PDB entry 8JE2 | electron microscopy, 3.63 A resolution | chains B and C of the 5 polymer chains in the assembly

# Chain B
Protein: Elongin-B
From: Homo sapiens
UniProtKB: Q15370 (ELOB_HUMAN); numbering as in UniProt (aligned over 1-104)
Sequence (104 residues; numbered 1 to 104; the number before each row is that of its first residue):
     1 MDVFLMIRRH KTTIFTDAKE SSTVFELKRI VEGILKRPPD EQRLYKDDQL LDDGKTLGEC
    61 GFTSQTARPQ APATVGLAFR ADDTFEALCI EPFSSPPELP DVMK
Disordered / not traced: 18-21, 80-83, 88, 98-104
Swiss-Prot annotation at these positions:
  - modified residue: Met-1 (N-acetylmethionine), Thr-84 (Phosphothreonine)

# Chain C
Protein: Elongin-C
From: Homo sapiens
UniProtKB: Q15369 (ELOC_HUMAN); residues 16-112 here = UniProt positions 16-112
Sequence (98 residues; row label = number of the first residue in the row):
    15 MAMYVKLISS DGHEFIVKRE HALTSGTIKA MLSGPGQFAE NETNEVNFRE IPSHVLSKVC
    75 MYFTYKVRYT NSSTEIPEFP IAPEIALELL MAANFLDC
Disordered / not traced: 15-16, 50-57
Differences from the reference sequence: initiating methionine (15)

# Chain B / chain C interface
Residue-residue contacts - 44 pairs, chain B then chain C:
  Met-1(B) / Arg-82(C)  hydrogen bond (backbone-side chain)
  Asp-2(B) / Arg-82(C)  salt bridge
  Asp-2(B) / Tyr-83(C)
  Phe-4(B) / Thr-78(C)
  Phe-4(B) / Arg-82(C)
  Met-6(B) / Met-75(C)  hydrophobic
  Lys-11(B) / Gly-26(C)
  Lys-11(B) / His-27(C)
  Lys-11(B) / Glu-28(C)
  Thr-12(B) / Glu-28(C)
  Thr-13(B) / Glu-28(C)  hydrogen bond (backbone-backbone)
  Thr-13(B) / Phe-29(C)
  Thr-13(B) / Ile-30(C)  hydrogen bond (backbone-backbone)
  Ile-14(B) / Ile-30(C)
  Phe-15(B) / Ile-30(C)  hydrogen bond (backbone-backbone)
  Phe-15(B) / Cys-74(C)  hydrophobic
  Phe-15(B) / Met-75(C)  hydrophobic
  Ile-34(B) / Tyr-18(C)  hydrophobic
  Ile-34(B) / Ile-30(C)  hydrophobic
  Ser-64(B) / Tyr-83(C)  hydrogen bond
  Arg-68(B) / Pro-91(C)
  Pro-69(B) / Met-75(C)
  Pro-69(B) / Thr-78(C)
  Pro-69(B) / Tyr-83(C)
  Gln-70(B) / Met-75(C)
  Gln-70(B) / Tyr-79(C)
  Gln-70(B) / Pro-91(C)
  Gln-70(B) / Glu-92(C)  hydrogen bond (side chain-backbone)
  Gln-70(B) / Phe-93(C)
  Gln-70(B) / Pro-94(C)
  Pro-72(B) / Met-75(C)
  Glu-91(B) / His-27(C)  salt bridge
  Pro-92(B) / His-27(C)  hydrogen bond (backbone-side chain)
  Phe-93(B) / His-27(C)
  Phe-93(B) / Phe-29(C)  hydrophobic
  Phe-93(B) / Ser-67(C)
  Phe-93(B) / Ser-71(C)
  Ser-94(B) / Asp-25(C)
  Ser-94(B) / Ser-67(C)
  Ser-94(B) / His-68(C)  hydrogen bond (backbone-side chain)
  Ser-95(B) / His-68(C)
  Pro-96(B) / Glu-98(C)
  Pro-97(B) / His-68(C)
  Pro-97(B) / Glu-102(C)
Other interface residues (no listed pair), chain B (27 interface residues in all): Arg-8, Asp-17, Ile-30, Leu-35, Ala-71
Other interface residues (no listed pair), chain C (25 interface residues in all): Val-31, Lys-32, Ile-99

# Overview
27 residues of chain B face 25 of chain C across their interface, with 8 hydrogen bonds and 2 salt bridges.
Polar pairs include Asp-2(B)/Arg-82(C), Glu-91(B)/His-27(C) and Met-1(B)/Arg-82(C).
Here chain B is Elongin-B and chain C is Elongin-C, both from Homo sapiens. Entry 8JE2 (Cryo-EM structure of
neddylated Cul2-Rbx1-EloBC-FEM1B complexed with FNIP1-FLCN) was determined by electron microscopy.
